2XEI - chain A; structure by X-ray diffraction, 1.69 A resolution.

[Chain A]
Name: Glutamate carboxypeptidase 2
From: Homo sapiens
Notes: EC 3.4.17.21; fragment: ectodomain, residues 44-750
UniProt: Q04609 (FOLH1_HUMAN); residue numbers follow UniProt; this construct covers 44-750
Chain sequence (709 residues; numbered 42 to 750; the number before each row is that of its first residue):
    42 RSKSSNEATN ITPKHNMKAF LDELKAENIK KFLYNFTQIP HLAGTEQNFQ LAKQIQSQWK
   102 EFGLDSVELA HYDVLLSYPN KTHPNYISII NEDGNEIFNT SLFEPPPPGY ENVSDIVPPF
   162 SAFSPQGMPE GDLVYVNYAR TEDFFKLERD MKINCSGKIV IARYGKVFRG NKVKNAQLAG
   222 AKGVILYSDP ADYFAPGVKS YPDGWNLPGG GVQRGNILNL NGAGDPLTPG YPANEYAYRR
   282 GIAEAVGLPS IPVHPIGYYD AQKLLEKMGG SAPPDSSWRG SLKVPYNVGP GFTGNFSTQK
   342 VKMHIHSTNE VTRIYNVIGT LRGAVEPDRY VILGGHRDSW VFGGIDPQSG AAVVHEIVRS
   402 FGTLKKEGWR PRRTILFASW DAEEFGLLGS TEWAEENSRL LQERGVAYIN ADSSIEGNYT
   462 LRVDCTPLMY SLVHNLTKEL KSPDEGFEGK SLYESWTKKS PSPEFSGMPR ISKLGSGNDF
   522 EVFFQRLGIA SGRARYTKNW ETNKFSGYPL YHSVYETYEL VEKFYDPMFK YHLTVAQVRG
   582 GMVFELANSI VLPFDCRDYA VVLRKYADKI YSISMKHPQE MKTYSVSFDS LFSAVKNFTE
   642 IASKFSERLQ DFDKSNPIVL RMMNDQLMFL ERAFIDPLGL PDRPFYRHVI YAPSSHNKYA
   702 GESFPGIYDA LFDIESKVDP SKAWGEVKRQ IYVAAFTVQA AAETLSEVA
Not modelled in the structure: 42-54, 654-655
Sequence notes: expression tag (42-43)
Swiss-Prot annotation at these positions:
  - active site: Glu424 (Nucleophile), Ser628 (Charge relay system), Asp666 (Charge relay system), His689 (Charge relay system)
  - binding site (substrate): Arg210, Asn257, Glu424, Ser517, Gly518, Asn519, Arg534 to Arg536, Tyr552, His553, Lys699, Tyr700
  - binding site (Ca(2+)): Thr269, Tyr272, Glu433, Glu436
  - binding site (Zn(2+)): His377, Asp387, Glu425, Asp453, His553
  - glycosylation (N-linked (GlcNAc...) asparagine): Asn51, Asn76, Asn121, Asn140, Asn153, Asn195, Asn336, Asn459, Asn476, Asn638
Glycans and other covalent adducts: N-acetylglucosamine (NAG) linked to Asn76, Asn121, Asn140, Asn195, Asn459, Asn476; glycan linked to Asn638
Ion coordination: Ca2+: Thr269, Tyr272, Glu433, Glu436; Zn2+ site 1: His377, Asp387, Asp453; Zn2+ site 2: Asp387, Glu425, His553 (together with ARK)
Residues lining bound ligands: ARK (N-({(1S)-5-[4-({2-[2-({2,4-bis[hydroxy(oxo)ammonio]phenyl}amino)ethoxy]ethoxy}methyl)-1H-1,2,3-triazol-1-yl]-1-carboxypentyl}carbamoyl)-L-glutamic acid): Gly206, Lys207, Val208, Phe209, Arg210, Tyr234, Gly256, Asn257, Asp387, Glu424, Glu425, Gly427, Leu428, Asp453, Ser454, Thr461, Arg463, Asp465, Lys500, Ser501, Arg511, Ser513, Gly518, Asn519, Arg534, Arg536, Thr538, Lys539, Trp541, Ser547, Gly548, Tyr552, His553, Lys699, Tyr700
Reported in the primary citation:
  - binding site for ARK: Phe209, Arg210, Asn257, Glu424, Leu428, Arg463, Arg511, Gly518, Asn519, Arg534, Arg536, Trp541, Tyr552, His553, Lys699, Tyr700
  - conformationally variable residues (loop rearrangement): Trp541 to Gly548

[Summary]
Ligands of chain A: compound ARK. N-acetylglucosamine is covalently linked to Asn76, Asn121, Asn140, Asn195,
Asn459 and Asn476 and 1 more. Curated annotation (UniProt) lists 4 active-site residues, 13 substrate-binding
residues, 4 Ca2+-binding residues and 5 Zn2+-binding residues. From the paper: a binding site for ARK at
Phe209, Arg210 and Asn257 among others; conformational variability at Trp541.
Chain A is Glutamate carboxypeptidase 2 (Homo sapiens); the structure, Human glutamate carboxypeptidase II in
complex with Antibody- Recruiting Molecule ARM-P2, was determined by X-ray diffraction (same publication as
2XEF, 2XEG and 2XEJ).
